8EHQ - chains A and B of the 9 polymer chains in the assembly; structure by electron microscopy, 3.00 A resolution.

[Chain A (and B)]
Molecule: DNA-directed RNA polymerase subunit alpha
Source organism: Mycobacterium tuberculosis H37Rv
Notes: EC 2.7.7.6; chain B of this document is another copy of the same molecule, construct and numbering; everything in this record applies to it too
Reference sequence: P9WGZ1 (RPOA_MYCTU); numbering as in UniProt (aligned over 1-347)
Sequence (347 residues; row label = number of the first residue in the row):
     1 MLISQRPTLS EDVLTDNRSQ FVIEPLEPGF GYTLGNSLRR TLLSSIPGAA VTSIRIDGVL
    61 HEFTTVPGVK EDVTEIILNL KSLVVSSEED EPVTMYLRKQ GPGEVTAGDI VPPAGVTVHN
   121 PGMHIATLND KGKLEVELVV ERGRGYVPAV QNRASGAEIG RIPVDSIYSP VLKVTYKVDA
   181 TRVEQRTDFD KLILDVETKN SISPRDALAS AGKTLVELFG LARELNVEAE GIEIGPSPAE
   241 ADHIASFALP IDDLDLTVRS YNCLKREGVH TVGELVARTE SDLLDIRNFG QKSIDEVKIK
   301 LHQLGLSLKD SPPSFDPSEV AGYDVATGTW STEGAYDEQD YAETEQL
Unresolved in the structure: 227-347 (chain B: 238-347)

[How chain A and chain B interact]
Residue-residue contacts - 55 pairs, chain A then chain B:
  Met1(A) with Arg142(B), hydrogen bond (backbone-backbone)
  Leu2(A) with Arg142(B); Arg144(B)
  Ile3(A) with Arg144(B)
  Pro7(A) with Leu218(B), hydrophobic; Leu221(B)
  Leu9(A) with Leu225(B), hydrophobic
  Glu27(A) with Ser44(B); Arg144(B), salt bridge
  Phe30(A) with Thr41(B)
  Thr33(A) with Asn36(B)
  Leu34(A) with Leu218(B), hydrophobic
  Ser37(A) with Thr33(B); Ser37(B)
  Arg40(A) with Gly29(B), hydrogen bond (side chain-backbone); Tyr32(B); Thr33(B)
  Pro47(A) with Glu230(B)
  Gly143(A) with Met1(B)
  Arg144(A) with Ile232(B)
  Glu184(A) with Gln151(B)
  Arg186(A) with Val147(B); Ala149(B), hydrogen bond (side chain-backbone); Gln151(B), hydrogen bond
  Arg205(A) with Leu225(B), hydrogen bond (side chain-backbone)
  Asp206(A) with Ala229(B)
  Leu208(A) with Leu225(B), hydrophobic
  Ala209(A) with Ala222(B); Asn226(B); Ala229(B), hydrophobic
  Ser210(A) with Ala229(B), hydrogen bond (side chain-backbone); Glu230(B)
  Gly212(A) with Phe219(B)
  Lys213(A) with Arg223(B); Val227(B); Ala229(B); Glu233(B), salt bridge
  Thr214(A) with Gly231(B); Ile232(B), hydrogen bond (side chain-backbone)
  Leu215(A) with Phe219(B), hydrophobic
  Val216(A) with Val216(B); Phe219(B); Gly220(B)
  Glu217(A) with Ile232(B); Glu233(B)
  Leu218(A) with Phe30(B), hydrophobic
  Phe219(A) with Leu34(B), hydrophobic; Ser37(B); Leu215(B), hydrophobic; Phe219(B), hydrophobic
  Arg223(A) with Lys213(B)
  Glu224(A) with Leu9(B)
  Leu225(A) with Leu9(B), hydrophobic; Arg205(B), hydrogen bond (backbone-side chain); Ala209(B), hydrophobic
Other interface residues (no listed pair), chain A (40 interface residues in all): Phe21, Leu26, Gly29, Thr41, Ser45, Gly220, Leu221, Ala222
Other interface residues (no listed pair), chain B (48 interface residues in all): Leu2, Pro7, Ile23, Leu26, Glu27, Leu38, Arg40, Gly143, Pro148, Val150, Leu208, Gly212, Ile234

[In short]
40 residues of chain A face 48 of chain B across their interface, with 8 hydrogen bonds and 2 salt bridges.
Polar pairs include Glu27(A)-Arg144(B), Lys213(A)-Glu233(B) and Arg40(A)-Gly29(B).
Chain A and chain B are both DNA-directed RNA polymerase subunit alpha (Mycobacterium tuberculosis H37Rv); the
structure, Mycobacterium tuberculosis paused transcription complex with Bacillus subtilis NusG, was determined
by electron microscopy together with 8EJ3, 8EOE, 8EOF, 8EOS, 8EOT and 8EXY from the same study.
